PDB entry 1XDC | X-ray diffraction, 1.85 A resolution | chains A and B

[Chain A (and B)]
Name: Superoxide dismutase [Mn], mitochondrial
From: Homo sapiens
Notes: EC 1.15.1.1; chain B of this document is another copy of the same molecule, construct and numbering; everything in this record applies to it too
Reference sequence: P04179 (SODM_HUMAN); residues 1-198 here correspond to UniProt positions 25-222 (UniProt number = residue number + 24)
Amino-acid sequence (198 residues; row label = number of the first residue in the row):
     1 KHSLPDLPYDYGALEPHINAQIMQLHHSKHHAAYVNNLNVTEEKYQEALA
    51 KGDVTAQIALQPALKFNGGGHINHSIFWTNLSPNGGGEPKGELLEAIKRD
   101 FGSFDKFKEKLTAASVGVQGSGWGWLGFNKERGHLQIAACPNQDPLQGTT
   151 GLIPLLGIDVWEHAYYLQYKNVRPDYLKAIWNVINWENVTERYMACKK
Construct notes: modified residue (9, 11, 34, 45, 165-166, 169, 176, 193)
Modified residues: Tyr-9, Tyr-11, Tyr-34, Tyr-45, Tyr-165, Tyr-166, Tyr-169, Tyr-176, Tyr-193 (3-fluorotyrosine; YOF)
UniProt features mapped onto this chain:
  - binding site (Mn(2+)): His-26, His-74, Asp-159, His-163
  - modified residue (N6-acetyllysine): Lys-44, Lys-51, Lys-90, Lys-98, Lys-106, Lys-178
Metal / ion sites: Mn2+: His-26, His-74, Asp-159, His-163

[Chain A / chain B interface]
Residue-residue contacts (38):
  Gln-21(A) / Lys-170(B)
  Leu-25(A) / Tyr-166(B)
  Leu-25(A) / Lys-170(B)
  Leu-25(A) / Asn-171(B)
  Lys-29(A) / Asn-171(B)
  His-30(A) / Glu-162(B)
  His-30(A) / Tyr-166(B)
  His-30(A) / Asn-171(B)
  Pro-62(A) / Gln-119(B)
  Phe-66(A) / Gln-119(B)
  Gln-119(A) / Pro-62(B)
  Gln-119(A) / Phe-66(B)
  Gln-119(A) / Asn-142(B)
  Gly-120(A) / Ser-121(B)
  Gly-120(A) / Asn-142(B)
  Gly-120(A) / Trp-161(B)
  Ser-121(A) / Gly-120(B)
  Ser-121(A) / Ser-121(B)  hydrogen bond
  Asn-142(A) / Gln-119(B)
  Asn-142(A) / Gly-120(B)
  Trp-161(A) / Gly-120(B)
  Trp-161(A) / Glu-162(B)
  Glu-162(A) / His-30(B)
  Glu-162(A) / Trp-161(B)
  Glu-162(A) / Glu-162(B)  hydrogen bond (side chain-backbone)
  Glu-162(A) / His-163(B)  salt bridge
  His-163(A) / Glu-162(B)  salt bridge
  His-163(A) / Tyr-166(B)
  Tyr-166(A) / Leu-25(B)
  Tyr-166(A) / His-30(B)
  Tyr-166(A) / His-163(B)
  Tyr-166(A) / Leu-167(B)
  Leu-167(A) / Tyr-166(B)
  Leu-167(A) / Leu-167(B)  hydrophobic
  Lys-170(A) / Leu-25(B)
  Asn-171(A) / Leu-25(B)
  Asn-171(A) / Lys-29(B)
  Asn-171(A) / His-30(B)
Other interface residues (no listed pair), chain A (18 interface residues in all): Ala-63
Other interface residues (no listed pair), chain B (18 interface residues in all): Gln-21, Ala-63

[Overview]
Chain A and chain B each contribute 18 residues to their interface; the contacts include 2 hydrogen bonds and
2 salt bridges. Polar contacts include Glu-162(A)/His-163(B), Ser-121(A)/Ser-121(B) and Glu-162(A)/Glu-162(B).
His-26(A), His-74(A), Asp-159(A) and His-163(A) coordinate Mn2+. From UniProt: 4 Mn2+-binding residues on
chain A.
Both chains are Superoxide dismutase [Mn], mitochondrial (Homo sapiens). Entry 1XDC (Hydrogen Bonding in Human
Manganese Superoxide Dismutase containing 3-Fluorotyrosine) was determined by X-ray diffraction together with
1XIL from the same study.
